PDB entry 7UQJ | electron microscopy, 3.00 A resolution | chains B and C of the 7 polymer chains in the assembly

Chain B (and C):
Name: ATPase histone chaperone YTA7
From: Saccharomyces cerevisiae
Notes: EC 3.6.1.-; chain C of this document is another copy of the same molecule, construct and numbering; everything in this record applies to it too
UniProt: P40340 (ATAD2_YEAST); residue numbers follow UniProt; this construct covers 1-1379
Chain sequence (1416 residues; each row starts with the number of its first residue; numbers below 1 keep their minus sign (His-36 is residue -36)):
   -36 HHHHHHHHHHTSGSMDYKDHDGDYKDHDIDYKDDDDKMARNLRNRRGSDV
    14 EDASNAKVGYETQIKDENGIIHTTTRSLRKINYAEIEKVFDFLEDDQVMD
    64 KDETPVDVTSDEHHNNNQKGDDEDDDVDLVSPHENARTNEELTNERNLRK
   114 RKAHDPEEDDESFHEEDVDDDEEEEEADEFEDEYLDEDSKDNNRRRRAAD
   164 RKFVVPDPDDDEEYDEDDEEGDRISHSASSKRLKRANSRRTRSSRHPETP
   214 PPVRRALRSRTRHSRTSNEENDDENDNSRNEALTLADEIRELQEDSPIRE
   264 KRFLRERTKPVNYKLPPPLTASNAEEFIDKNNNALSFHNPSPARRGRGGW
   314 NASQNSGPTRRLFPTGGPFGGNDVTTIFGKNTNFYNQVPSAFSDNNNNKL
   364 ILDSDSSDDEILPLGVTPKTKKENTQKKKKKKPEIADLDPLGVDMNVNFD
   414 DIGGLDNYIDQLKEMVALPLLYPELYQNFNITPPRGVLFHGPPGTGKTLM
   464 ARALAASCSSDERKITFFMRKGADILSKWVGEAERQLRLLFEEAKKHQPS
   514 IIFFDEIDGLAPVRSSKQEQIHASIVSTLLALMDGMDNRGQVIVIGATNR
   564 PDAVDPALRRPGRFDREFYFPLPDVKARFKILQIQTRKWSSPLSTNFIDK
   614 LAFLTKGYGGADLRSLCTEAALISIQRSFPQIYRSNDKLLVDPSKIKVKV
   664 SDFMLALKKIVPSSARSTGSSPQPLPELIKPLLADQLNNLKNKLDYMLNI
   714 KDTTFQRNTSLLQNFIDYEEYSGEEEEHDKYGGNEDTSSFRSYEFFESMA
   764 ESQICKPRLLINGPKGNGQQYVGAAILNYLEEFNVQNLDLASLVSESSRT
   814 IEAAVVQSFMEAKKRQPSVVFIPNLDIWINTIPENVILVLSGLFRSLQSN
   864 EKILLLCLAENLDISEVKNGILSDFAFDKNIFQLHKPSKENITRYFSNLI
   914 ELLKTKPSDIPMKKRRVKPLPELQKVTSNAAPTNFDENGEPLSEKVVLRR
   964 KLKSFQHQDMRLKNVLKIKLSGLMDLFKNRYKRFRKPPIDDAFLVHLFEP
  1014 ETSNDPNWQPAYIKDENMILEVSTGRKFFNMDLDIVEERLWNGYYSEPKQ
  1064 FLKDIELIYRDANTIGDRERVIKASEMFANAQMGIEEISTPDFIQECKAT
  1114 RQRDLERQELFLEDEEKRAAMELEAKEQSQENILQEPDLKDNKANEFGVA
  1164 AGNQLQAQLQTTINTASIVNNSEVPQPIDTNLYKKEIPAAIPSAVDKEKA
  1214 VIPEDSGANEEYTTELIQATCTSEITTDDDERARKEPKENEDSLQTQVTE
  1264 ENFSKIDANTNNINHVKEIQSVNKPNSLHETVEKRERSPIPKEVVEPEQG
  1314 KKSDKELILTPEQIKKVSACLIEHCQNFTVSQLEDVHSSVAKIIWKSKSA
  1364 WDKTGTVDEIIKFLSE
Not modelled in the structure: -36 to 406, 736-755, 940-1317, 1379 (chain C: -36 to 400, 736-755, 941-1317, 1379)
Differences from the reference sequence: expression tag (-36 to 0)
Small-molecule neighbours:
  - ATP-gamma-S (AGS; phosphothiophosphoric acid-adenylate ester), molecule 1: Asp414, Ile415, Gly416, Leu418, Pro455, Pro456, Gly457, Thr458, Gly459, Lys460, Thr461, Leu462, Arg465, Asp518, Ile594, Gln598, Gly623, Ala624, Arg627
  - ATP-gamma-S (AGS), molecule 2: Asp547, Ala570, Arg573, Arg576
What the authors report for this chain:
  - binding site for ATP-gamma-S: Lys460, Thr461, Arg573, Arg576
  - binding site for the ligand ADP: Lys460, Thr461
  - conformationally variable residues (loop rearrangement): Met549 to Arg552

How chain B and chain C interact:
Contacting residue pairs (198):
  Asp423(B) - Tyr646(C)
  Asp423(B) - Arg647(C)  salt bridge
  Lys426(B) - Tyr646(C)
  Glu427(B) - Gln639(C)  hydrogen bond
  Glu427(B) - Tyr646(C)  hydrogen bond
  Leu431(B) - Ile645(C)
  Leu431(B) - Tyr646(C)
  Pro432(B) - Leu404(C)
  Leu434(B) - Asn649(C)
  Leu434(B) - Lys651(C)  hydrogen bond (backbone-side chain)
  Tyr435(B) - Ile645(C)
  Tyr435(B) - Lys651(C)
  Tyr435(B) - Leu652(C)  hydrogen bond (side chain-backbone)
  Pro436(B) - Leu404(C)
  Glu437(B) - Lys651(C)  salt bridge
  Leu438(B) - Ile638(C)
  Leu438(B) - Val654(C)  hydrophobic
  Leu438(B) - Pro656(C)  hydrophobic
  Tyr439(B) - Leu404(C)  hydrophobic
  Tyr439(B) - Leu635(C)
  Gln440(B) - Leu404(C)
  Asn441(B) - Ser603(C)  hydrogen bond
  Asn441(B) - Pro656(C)  hydrogen bond (side chain-backbone)
  Phe442(B) - Trp602(C)  hydrogen bond (backbone-side chain)
  Phe442(B) - Ala634(C)  hydrophobic
  Phe442(B) - Ser637(C)
  Phe442(B) - Ile638(C)  hydrophobic
  Phe442(B) - Ile659(C)  hydrophobic
  Phe442(B) - Val661(C)  hydrophobic
  Ile444(B) - Thr631(C)
  Ile444(B) - Ala634(C)  hydrophobic
  Thr445(B) - Leu404(C)  hydrogen bond (side chain-backbone)
  Thr445(B) - Gly405(C)
  Thr445(B) - Thr631(C)
  Pro446(B) - Leu404(C)  hydrophobic
  Pro447(B) - Leu635(C)
  Arg448(B) - Asp402(C)  salt bridge
  Arg448(B) - Gly405(C)
  Trp492(B) - Leu489(C)  hydrophobic
  Trp492(B) - Ser490(C)  hydrogen bond (side chain-backbone)
  Trp492(B) - Lys491(C)
  Trp492(B) - Trp492(C)  hydrogen bond (side chain-backbone)
  Trp492(B) - Val493(C)  hydrophobic
  Trp492(B) - Ile534(C)  hydrophobic
  Val493(B) - Leu489(C)  hydrophobic
  Val493(B) - His535(C)
  Gly494(B) - Leu489(C)
  Gly494(B) - Ser490(C)
  Glu495(B) - Lys491(C)
  Glu497(B) - Gly485(C)
  Glu497(B) - Ala486(C)
  Glu497(B) - Leu489(C)
  Arg498(B) - Lys491(C)
  Gln511(B) - Leu401(C)  hydrogen bond (side chain-backbone)
  Gln511(B) - Asp402(C)
  Arg527(B) - Asp521(C)  salt bridge
  Arg527(B) - Asn562(C)
  Arg527(B) - Arg563(C)
  Ser528(B) - Arg563(C)
  Ser529(B) - Gln531(C)
  Ser529(B) - Arg563(C)
  Gln531(B) - Gln531(C)
  Glu532(B) - Gln531(C)
  Gln533(B) - Gly522(C)
  Gln533(B) - Pro525(C)
  Gln533(B) - Gln531(C)
  Gln533(B) - His535(C)
  Ser537(B) - Gly522(C)  hydrogen bond (side chain-backbone)
  Ser540(B) - Glu519(C)
  Ser540(B) - Asp521(C)
  Ser540(B) - Gly522(C)
  Thr541(B) - Gly485(C)
  Leu543(B) - Glu519(C)
  Ala544(B) - Lys484(C)
  Ala544(B) - Glu519(C)
  Asp547(B) - Arg465(C)  salt bridge
  Gly548(B) - Thr461(C)
  Gly548(B) - Arg465(C)  hydrogen bond (backbone-side chain)
  Met549(B) - Met408(C)
  Met549(B) - Thr461(C)
  Met549(B) - Ala464(C)
  Met549(B) - Arg465(C)  hydrogen bond (backbone-side chain)
  Met549(B) - Ala468(C)  hydrophobic
  Met549(B) - Phe480(C)  hydrophobic
  Met549(B) - Met482(C)  hydrophobic
  Asp550(B) - Met408(C)
  Asp550(B) - Met482(C)
  Asp550(B) - Lys484(C)  salt bridge
  Asn551(B) - Asp402(C)  hydrogen bond
  Asn551(B) - Gly405(C)
  Asn551(B) - Val406(C)  hydrogen bond (side chain-backbone)
  Asn551(B) - Met408(C)
  Gly553(B) - Asp402(C)
  Gln554(B) - Asp402(C)
  Pro569(B) - Ser680(C)
  Ala570(B) - Pro456(C)  hydrophobic
  Arg572(B) - Ser676(C)
  Arg572(B) - Arg679(C)
  Arg573(B) - Gly457(C)
  Arg573(B) - Ala624(C)
  Arg573(B) - Ser676(C)
  Arg573(B) - Arg679(C)
  Pro574(B) - Ala624(C)
  Pro574(B) - Asp625(C)
  Pro574(B) - Arg627(C)  hydrogen bond (backbone-side chain)
  Pro574(B) - Ser628(C)
  Pro574(B) - Arg679(C)
  Gly575(B) - Arg627(C)
  Phe577(B) - Arg679(C)  hydrogen bond (backbone-side chain)
  Asp578(B) - Arg679(C)  hydrogen bond (backbone-side chain)
  Arg579(B) - Glu632(C)  salt bridge
  Glu580(B) - Arg679(C)  salt bridge
  Tyr709(B) - Lys1355(C)
  Asn712(B) - Lys1355(C)
  Asp715(B) - Trp1358(C)  hydrogen bond
  Thr717(B) - Trp1358(C)
  Thr717(B) - Lys1361(C)
  Phe718(B) - Pro924(C)
  Phe718(B) - Trp1358(C)  hydrophobic
  Arg720(B) - Met925(C)
  Arg720(B) - Lys926(C)  hydrogen bond (side chain-backbone)
  Leu724(B) - Ile636(C)  hydrophobic
  Leu724(B) - Leu668(C)  hydrophobic
  Leu724(B) - Lys672(C)
  Leu725(B) - Gln639(C)
  Leu725(B) - Pro643(C)  hydrophobic
  Leu725(B) - Tyr646(C)  hydrophobic
  Leu725(B) - Arg647(C)
  Gln726(B) - Arg647(C)
  Asn727(B) - Lys926(C)  hydrogen bond (backbone-side chain)
  Phe728(B) - Gln639(C)
  Phe728(B) - Arg640(C)
  Phe728(B) - Pro643(C)
  Phe728(B) - Arg929(C)
  Ile729(B) - Pro643(C)
  Ile729(B) - Arg929(C)
  Ile729(B) - Leu933(C)
  Asp730(B) - Arg928(C)
  Asp730(B) - Arg929(C)  hydrogen bond (backbone-backbone)
  Tyr731(B) - Lys926(C)
  Tyr731(B) - Lys927(C)
  Tyr731(B) - Arg928(C)
  Tyr731(B) - Arg929(C)  hydrogen bond (backbone-side chain)
  Glu732(B) - Lys926(C)
  Glu732(B) - Lys927(C)  hydrogen bond (backbone-backbone)
  Glu732(B) - Arg929(C)  salt bridge
  Tyr734(B) - Asp922(C)
  Tyr734(B) - Pro924(C)  hydrophobic
  Glu757(B) - Pro924(C)
  Phe758(B) - Asn911(C)
  Phe759(B) - Ile923(C)  hydrophobic
  Phe759(B) - Pro924(C)
  Phe759(B) - Trp1358(C)
  Ser761(B) - Leu691(C)
  Met762(B) - Leu912(C)  hydrophobic
  Met762(B) - Leu915(C)  hydrophobic
  Met762(B) - His1350(C)
  Ser765(B) - Leu691(C)
  Ser765(B) - His1350(C)  hydrogen bond
  Ser765(B) - Ser1351(C)
  Gln766(B) - Ser1351(C)  hydrogen bond (backbone-side chain)
  Gln766(B) - Ala1354(C)
  Gln766(B) - Lys1355(C)  hydrogen bond (backbone-side chain)
  Gln766(B) - Trp1358(C)
  Cys768(B) - Glu1347(C)
  Cys768(B) - Asp1348(C)
  Cys768(B) - Ser1351(C)
  Lys769(B) - Ser1344(C)
  Ser811(B) - Ser810(C)
  Arg812(B) - Ser810(C)
  Thr813(B) - Ser810(C)  hydrogen bond (backbone-side chain)
  Glu815(B) - Val807(C)
  Ala816(B) - Val807(C)
  Ala816(B) - Ser810(C)
  Val819(B) - Ala804(C)
  Val819(B) - Val807(C)  hydrophobic
  Val819(B) - Ser808(C)
  Lys827(B) - Ser680(C)  hydrogen bond (side chain-backbone)
  Lys827(B) - Thr681(C)
  Asn848(B) - Thr844(C)
  Leu851(B) - Ile840(C)
  Leu851(B) - Thr844(C)
  Val852(B) - Leu803(C)  hydrophobic
  Ser854(B) - Ile840(C)
  Gly855(B) - Asn837(C)  hydrogen bond (backbone-side chain)
  Gly855(B) - Ile840(C)
  Leu856(B) - Ala804(C)  hydrophobic
  Arg858(B) - Lys778(C)
  Arg858(B) - Asn837(C)  hydrogen bond
  Arg858(B) - Asp839(C)  salt bridge
  Arg858(B) - Ile840(C)
  Arg858(B) - Glu873(C)  salt bridge
  Leu860(B) - Gln783(C)  hydrogen bond (backbone-side chain)
  Gln861(B) - Tyr784(C)
  Ser862(B) - Tyr784(C)  hydrogen bond (backbone-side chain)
  Ser862(B) - Glu1347(C)  hydrogen bond
  Asp887(B) - Lys778(C)  salt bridge
  Asp887(B) - Ile840(C)
Interface residues without a listed pair, chain B (107 interface residues in all): Asn443, Arg501, Ala536, Leu545, Asp565, Met710, Glu733, Ala763, Ile767, Ser859
Interface residues without a listed pair, chain C (111 interface residues in all): Pro403, Asp487, Ala496, Phe516, Asp518, Ile538, Lys601, Asp650, Gly682, Glu809, Asn843, Glu914, Thr918

Overview:
Chain B and chain C form an interface of 107 and 111 residues respectively; the contacts include 35 hydrogen
bonds and 12 salt bridges. Polar contacts include Asp423(B)-Arg647(C), Glu437(B)-Lys651(C) and
Arg448(B)-Asp402(C). From the paper: a binding site for ATP-gamma-S at Lys460(B), Thr461(B) and Arg573(B)
among others; a binding site for the ligand ADP at Lys460(B) and Thr461(B).
Both chains are ATPase histone chaperone YTA7 (Saccharomyces cerevisiae). Entry 7UQJ (Cryo-EM structure of the
S. cerevisiae chromatin remodeler Yta7 hexamer bound to ATPgS and histone H3 ...) was determined by electron
microscopy, deposited together with 7UQI and 7UQK.
